PDB entry 8YFQ | electron microscopy, 3.30 A resolution | chains D and G of the 17 polymer chains in the assembly

Chain D:
Protein: RNA polymerase II subunit B32
Organism: Komagataella phaffii
Reference sequence: C4R2U9 (C4R2U9_KOMPG); numbering as in UniProt (aligned over 1-186)
Sequence (186 residues; numbered 1 to 186; the number before each row is that of its first residue):
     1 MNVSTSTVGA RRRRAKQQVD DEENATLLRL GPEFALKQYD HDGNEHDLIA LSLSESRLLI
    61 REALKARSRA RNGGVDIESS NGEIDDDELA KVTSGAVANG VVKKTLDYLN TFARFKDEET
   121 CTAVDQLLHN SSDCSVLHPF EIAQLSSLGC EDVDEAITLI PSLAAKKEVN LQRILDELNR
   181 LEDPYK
Not modelled in the structure: 1-2, 76-83, 130-136, 185-186

Chain G:
Protein: RNA polymerase II subunit
Organism: Komagataella phaffii
Reference sequence: C4R9A1 (C4R9A1_KOMPG); residue numbers follow UniProt; this construct covers 1-171
Sequence (171 residues; numbered 1 to 171; the number before each row is that of its first residue):
     1 MFFLKDLSLI LTLHPSYFGP QMNQYLREKL LTDVEGTCTG QFGYIVTVLD GMNIDVGKGR
    61 IIPGSGSAEF EVKYRAVVWK PFKGEVVDAI VSNVSPIGFF ADVGPLNVFV STRLIPDNLV
   121 YNPSNSPPAY MSNDELITKG SKVRLKVVGT RTDVNEIYAI GSIKEDFLGA I

How chain D and chain G interact:
Residue-residue contacts (72; chain D residue first):
  V3(D) - T39(G)
  S4(D) - L7(G)
  S4(D) - S8(G)  hydrogen bond (side chain-backbone)
  S4(D) - F42(G)
  S4(D) - Y74(G)  hydrogen bond
  T5(D) - L7(G)
  T5(D) - S8(G)  hydrogen bond (backbone-backbone)
  T5(D) - F42(G)
  S6(D) - K5(G)
  S6(D) - D6(G)
  S6(D) - F42(G)
  T7(D) - D6(G)
  E23(D) - K80(G)
  E23(D) - P81(G)
  E23(D) - F82(G)
  E23(D) - K83(G)
  N24(D) - K83(G)
  A25(D) - K83(G)  hydrogen bond (backbone-backbone)
  L30(D) - F82(G)  hydrophobic
  E33(D) - K5(G)  salt bridge
  E33(D) - Q41(G)  hydrogen bond
  E33(D) - F42(G)
  F34(D) - F3(G)  hydrophobic
  F34(D) - K5(G)
  F34(D) - Q41(G)
  F34(D) - F42(G)
  F34(D) - K80(G)
  Q38(D) - K5(G)
  Y39(D) - D6(G)
  D40(D) - K73(G)
  H41(D) - K73(G)  hydrogen bond
  H41(D) - R75(G)  hydrogen bond
  I49(D) - L4(G)  hydrogen bond (backbone-backbone)
  A50(D) - F3(G)  hydrophobic
  L51(D) - M1(G)
  L51(D) - F2(G)  hydrogen bond (backbone-backbone)
  L51(D) - V77(G)  hydrophobic
  S56(D) - F2(G)
  I60(D) - V46(G)  hydrophobic
  I60(D) - T47(G)
  I60(D) - V77(G)  hydrophobic
  A63(D) - V48(G)
  R67(D) - L31(G)
  R67(D) - E35(G)  salt bridge
  R67(D) - T47(G)  hydrogen bond
  A70(D) - M52(G)  hydrophobic
  R71(D) - L31(G)
  T93(D) - E35(G)  hydrogen bond
  V97(D) - G36(G)
  A98(D) - E35(G)
  V101(D) - G36(G)
  V101(D) - P105(G)  hydrophobic
  T105(D) - F2(G)
  Y108(D) - V87(G)
  Y108(D) - D88(G)  hydrogen bond (side chain-backbone)
  Y108(D) - D102(G)
  Y108(D) - V103(G)
  Y108(D) - G104(G)
  F112(D) - D88(G)
  F112(D) - A89(G)
  F112(D) - I90(G)  hydrophobic
  F112(D) - K142(G)
  A143(D) - M1(G)  hydrophobic
  L148(D) - V86(G)  hydrophobic
  L148(D) - R144(G)
  D154(D) - F167(G)
  E155(D) - F167(G)
  T158(D) - D166(G)
  L159(D) - V86(G)
  L159(D) - R144(G)
  L159(D) - F167(G)
  I160(D) - V86(G)  hydrophobic
Also at the interface, not in a pair above, chain D (44 interface residues in all): A66, K104, L109, F140, S147, G149
Also at the interface, not in a pair above, chain G (45 interface residues in all): L9, E28, I45, G84, E85, L168

Overview:
Chain D and chain G form an interface of 44 and 45 residues respectively, with 12 hydrogen bonds and 2 salt
bridges. Polar pairs include E33(D)-K5(G), R67(D)-E35(G) and S4(D)-S8(G).
Here chain D is RNA polymerase II subunit B32 and chain G is RNA polymerase II subunit, both from Komagataella
phaffii. Entry 8YFQ (Cryo EM structure of Komagataella phaffii RNAPII-Rat1-Rai1 pre-termination complex) was
determined by electron microscopy, deposited together with 8YF5, 8YFE and 8YFR.
